Entry 3H44 (X-ray diffraction, 3.00 A resolution); this record covers chains A and C.

# Chain A
Protein: Insulin-degrading enzyme
Source organism: Homo sapiens
Notes: EC 3.4.24.56
UniProt: P14735 (IDE_HUMAN); residues 42-1019 here = UniProt positions 42-1019
Chain sequence (990 residues; each row starts with the number of its first residue):
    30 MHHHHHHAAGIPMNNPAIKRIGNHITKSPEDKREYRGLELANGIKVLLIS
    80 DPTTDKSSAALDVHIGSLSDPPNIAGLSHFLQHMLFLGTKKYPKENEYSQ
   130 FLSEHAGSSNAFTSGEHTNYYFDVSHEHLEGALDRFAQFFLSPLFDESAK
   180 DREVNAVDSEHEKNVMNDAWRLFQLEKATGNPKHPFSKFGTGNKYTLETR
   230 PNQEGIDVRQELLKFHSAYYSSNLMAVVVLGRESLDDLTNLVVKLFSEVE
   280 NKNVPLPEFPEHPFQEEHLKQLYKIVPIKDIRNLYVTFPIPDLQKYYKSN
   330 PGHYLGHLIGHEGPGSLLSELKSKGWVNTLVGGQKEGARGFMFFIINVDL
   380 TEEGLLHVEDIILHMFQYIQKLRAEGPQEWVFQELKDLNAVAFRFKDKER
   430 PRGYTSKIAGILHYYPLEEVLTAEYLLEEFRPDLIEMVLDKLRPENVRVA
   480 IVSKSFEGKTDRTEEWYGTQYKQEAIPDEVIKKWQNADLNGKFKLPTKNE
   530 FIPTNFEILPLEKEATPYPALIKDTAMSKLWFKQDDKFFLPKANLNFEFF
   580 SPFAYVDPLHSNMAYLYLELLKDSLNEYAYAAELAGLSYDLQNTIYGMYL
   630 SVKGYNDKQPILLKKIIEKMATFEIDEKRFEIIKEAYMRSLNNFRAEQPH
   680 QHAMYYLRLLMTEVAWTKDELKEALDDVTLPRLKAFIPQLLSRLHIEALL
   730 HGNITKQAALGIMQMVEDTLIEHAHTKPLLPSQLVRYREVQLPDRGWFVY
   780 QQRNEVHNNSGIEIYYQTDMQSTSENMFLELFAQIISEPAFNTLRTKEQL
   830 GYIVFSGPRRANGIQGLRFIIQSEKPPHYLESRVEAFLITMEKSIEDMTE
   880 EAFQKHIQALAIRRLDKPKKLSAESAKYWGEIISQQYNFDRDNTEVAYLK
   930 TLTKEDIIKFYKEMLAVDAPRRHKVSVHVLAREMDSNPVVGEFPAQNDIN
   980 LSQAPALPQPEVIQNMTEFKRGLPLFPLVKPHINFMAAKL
Disordered / not traced: 30-42, 966-978, 1012-1019
Construct notes: expression tag (30-41); engineered mutation Leu-110 (Cys in P14735), Gln-111 (Glu in P14735), Ser-171 (Cys in P14735), Ala-178 (Cys in P14735), Val-257 (Cys in P14735), Leu-414 (Cys in P14735), Asn-573 (Cys in P14735), Ser-590 (Cys in P14735), Ser-789 (Cys in P14735), Ala-812 (Cys in P14735), Ala-819 (Cys in P14735), Ser-904 (Cys in P14735), Asn-966 (Cys in P14735), Ala-974 (Cys in P14735)
Ion coordination: Zn2+: His-108, His-112, Glu-189
Ligand contacts:
  - 1,4-diethylene dioxide (DIO), molecule 1: Asp-80, Thr-82, Thr-83, Asp-84, Lys-85, Lys-427, Pro-430, Asp-895, Lys-896, Lys-898
  - 1,4-diethylene dioxide (DIO), molecule 2: Ala-198, Leu-201, Phe-202, Glu-205, Tyr-314, Lys-364
  - 1,4-diethylene dioxide (DIO), molecule 3: Leu-201, Leu-204, Glu-205, Thr-208, Tyr-302, Ile-304, Thr-316, Arg-477, Ala-479

# Chain C
Protein: C-C motif chemokine 3
Source organism: Homo sapiens
UniProt: P10147 (CCL3_HUMAN); the construct has insertions or renumbered stretches relative to UniProt, so the offset changes along the chain: 1-4 = UniProt 23-26; 16-41 = UniProt 67-92
Chain sequence (70 residues; each row starts with the number of its first residue; note: 11 numbers in that range are skipped by the numbering (no residue carries them; nothing is unmodelled there); a row labelled like 4A-4Z holds insertion residues (4A, then the next letters in order)):
     1 ASLA
 4A-4Z ADTPTACCFSYTSRQIPQNFIADYFE
 5A-5N TSSQCSKPGVIFLT
    16 KRSRQVCADPSEEWVQKYVSDLELSA
Disordered / not traced: 4A-4Z, 5A-5N, 22-41

# Interface between chain A and chain C
Contacting residue pairs (39):
  His-108(A) with Ser-18(C); Arg-19(C)
  Gln-111(A) with Ser-18(C), hydrogen bond (side chain-backbone); Gln-20(C)
  His-112(A) with Arg-19(C), hydrogen bond (side chain-backbone); Gln-20(C)
  Phe-115(A) with Gln-20(C)
  Asn-139(A) with Gln-20(C), hydrogen bond (side chain-backbone); Val-21(C)
  Ala-140(A) with Arg-19(C); Gln-20(C)
  Phe-141(A) with Arg-17(C); Ser-18(C)
  Thr-142(A) with Arg-17(C); Ser-18(C), hydrogen bond (backbone-backbone)
  Glu-189(A) with Ser-18(C); Arg-19(C), hydrogen bond (side chain-backbone)
  Trp-199(A) with Lys-16(C); Arg-17(C)
  Thr-220(A) with Ser-18(C), hydrogen bond
  His-332(A) with Ser-2(C)
  Gly-335(A) with Ser-2(C)
  His-336(A) with Ser-2(C), hydrogen bond (backbone-side chain)
  Gly-339(A) with Ala-1(C), hydrogen bond (backbone-backbone)
  Glu-341(A) with Ala-1(C), hydrogen bond (side chain-backbone)
  Leu-359(A) with Ala-1(C), hydrogen bond (backbone-backbone)
  Val-360(A) with Ala-1(C); Leu-3(C), hydrophobic
  Gly-361(A) with Ala-1(C), hydrogen bond (backbone-backbone); Ser-2(C); Leu-3(C), hydrogen bond (backbone-backbone)
  Gln-363(A) with Leu-3(C)
  Ile-374(A) with Leu-3(C), hydrophobic
  Tyr-609(A) with Ala-1(C); Ser-2(C)
  Arg-824(A) with Gln-20(C)
  Tyr-831(A) with Arg-19(C); Gln-20(C), hydrogen bond (side chain-backbone); Val-21(C)
Other interface residues (no listed pair), chain A (28 interface residues in all): Ala-198, Phe-202, Gly-362, Lys-364

# Overview
28 residues of chain A and 9 residues of chain C are in contact, with 13 hydrogen bonds. Polar pairs include
Gln-111(A)/Ser-18(C), His-112(A)/Arg-19(C) and Asn-139(A)/Gln-20(C). Bound to chain A: 3 copies of
1,4-diethylene dioxide. His-108(A), His-112(A) and Glu-189(A) coordinate Zn2+.
Here chain A is Insulin-degrading enzyme and chain C is C-C motif chemokine 3, both from Homo sapiens. Entry
3H44 (Crystal Structure of Insulin Degrading Enzyme in Complex with macrophage inflammatory protein 1 alpha)
was determined by X-ray diffraction.
